Entry 3MGQ (X-ray diffraction, 2.65 A resolution); this record covers chains H and I of the 10 polymer chains in the assembly.

== Chain H ==
Name: Histone H2B 1.1
Source organism: Xenopus laevis
UniProtKB: P02281 (H2B11_XENLA); residues -2 to 122 here correspond to UniProt positions 2-126 (UniProt number = residue number + 4)
Amino-acid sequence (125 residues; row label = number of the first residue in the row; numbers below 1 keep their minus sign (Pro-2 is residue -2)):
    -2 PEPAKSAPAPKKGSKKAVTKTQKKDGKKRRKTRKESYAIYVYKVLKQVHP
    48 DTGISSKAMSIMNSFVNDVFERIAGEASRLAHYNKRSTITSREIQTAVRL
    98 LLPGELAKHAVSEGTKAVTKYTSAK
Unresolved in the structure: -2 to 23
Bound ions: Ni2+ site 1 near His79 (its only coordinating residue here); Ni2+ site 2 near His106 (its only coordinating residue here)
Curated features (UniProtKB/Swiss-Prot):
  - modified residue: Lys2 (N6-acetyllysine), Lys9 (N6-acetyllysine), Ser11 (Phosphoserine), Lys12 (N6-acetyllysine), Lys17 (N6-acetyllysine)
  - glycosylation: Ser109 (O-linked (GlcNAc) serine)
  - cross-link: Lys117 (Glycyl lysine isopeptide (Lys-Gly) (interchain with G-Cter in ubiquitin))
Reported in the primary citation:
  - Ni2+ coordination: His46

== Chain I ==
Molecule: 147-nt DNA strand
Sequence (147 nucleotides; numbered -73 to 73; the number before each row is that of its first residue; numbers below 1 keep their minus sign (DA-73 is residue -73)):
   -73 ATCAATATCCACCTGCAGATACTACCAAAAGTGTATTTGGAAACTGCTCC
   -23 ATCAAAAGGCATGTTCAGCTGGAATCCAGCTGAACATGCCTTTTGATGGA
    27 GCAGTTTCCAAATACACTTTTGGTAGTATCTGCAGGTGGATATTGAT
Bound ions: Ni2+ site 1 near DG-56 (its only coordinating residue here); Ni2+ site 2: DG-35, DG-34; Ni2+ site 3 near DG-34 (its only coordinating residue here); Ni2+ site 4 near DG-3 (its only coordinating residue here); Ni2+ site 5 near DG25 (its only coordinating residue here); Ni2+ site 6 near DG27 (its only coordinating residue here); Ni2+ site 7 near DA29 (its only coordinating residue here); Ni2+ site 8 near DG48 (its only coordinating residue here); Ni2+ site 9 near DG61 (its only coordinating residue here); Ni2+ site 10 near DG71 (its only coordinating residue here)

== Chain H / chain I interface ==
Contacting residue pairs (13; chain H residue first):
  Lys24(H) with DA51(I), sugar contact
  Arg26(H) with DC-27(I), salt bridge to the phosphate
  Arg27(H) with DG-28(I), hydrogen bond to the sugar; DC-27(I), sugar contact; DA51(I), phosphate contact
  Lys28(H) with DT50(I), sugar contact
  Arg30(H) with DG49(I), hydrogen bond to the sugar
  Lys31(H) with DG49(I), sugar contact; DT50(I), hydrogen bond to the phosphate
  Glu32(H) with DG49(I), phosphate contact
  Ser33(H) with DG49(I), hydrogen bond to the phosphate
  Ile36(H) with DG48(I), phosphate contact
  Tyr37(H) with DG48(I), sugar contact
Also at the interface, not in a pair above, chain H (11 interface residues in all): Thr29
Also at the interface, not in a pair above, chain I (8 interface residues in all): DT-26, DG52

== In short ==
The interface between chain H and chain I involves 11 residues on one side and 8 on the other; the contacts
include 4 hydrogen bonds and 1 salt bridge. Polar contacts include Arg27(H)-DG-28(I), Arg30(H)-DG49(I) and
Lys31(H)-DT50(I). The Ni2+ site 2 is built by DG-35(I) and DG-34(I). The paper reports Ni2+ coordination by
His46(H).
Here chain H is Histone H2B 1.1 (Xenopus laevis) and chain I is a 147-nt DNA strand. Entry 3MGQ (Binding of
Nickel ions to the Nucleosome Core Particle) was determined by X-ray diffraction, deposited together with
3MGP, 3MGR and 3MGS.
